PDB entry 4ZNV | X-ray diffraction, 1.77 A resolution | chains A and B of the 4 polymer chains in the assembly

[Chain A (and B)]
Name: Estrogen receptor
Organism: Homo sapiens
Notes: fragment: ligand-binding domain; chain B of this document is another copy of the same molecule, construct and numbering; everything in this record applies to it too
Reference sequence: P03372 (ESR1_HUMAN); numbering as in UniProt (aligned over 301-559)
Sequence (259 residues; row label = number of the first residue in the row):
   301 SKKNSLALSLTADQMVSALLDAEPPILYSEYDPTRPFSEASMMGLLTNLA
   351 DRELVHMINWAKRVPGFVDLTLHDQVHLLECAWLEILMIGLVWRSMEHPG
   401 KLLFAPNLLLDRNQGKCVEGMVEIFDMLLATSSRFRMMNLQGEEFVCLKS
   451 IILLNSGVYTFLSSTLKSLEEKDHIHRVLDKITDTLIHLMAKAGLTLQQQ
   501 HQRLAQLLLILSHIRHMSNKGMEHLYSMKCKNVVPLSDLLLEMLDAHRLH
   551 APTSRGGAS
Disordered / not traced: 301-303, 332, 461-471, 553-559 (chain B: 301-304, 462-466, 553-559)
Construct notes: engineered mutation Ser537 (Tyr in P03372)
Residues lining bound ligands: 4Q7 (2-methoxyphenyl (1S,2R,4S)-5,6-bis(4-hydroxyphenyl)-7-oxabicyclo[2.2.1]hept-5-ene-2-sulfonate): Met343, Leu346, Thr347, Leu349, Ala350, Glu353, Trp383, Leu384, Leu387, Met388, Leu391, Arg394, Phe404, Val418, Glu419, Gly420, Met421, Ile424, Phe425, Leu428, Gly521, His524, Leu525, Leu540

[Chain A / chain B interface]
Contacting residue pairs (70):
  Glu423(A) - His550(B)
  Met427(A) - Thr460(B)
  Ala430(A) - Tyr459(B)
  Arg434(A) - Tyr459(B)  hydrogen bond
  Arg434(A) - His476(B)
  Ile451(A) - Leu509(B)  hydrophobic
  Asn455(A) - Leu509(B)
  Asn455(A) - Ser512(B)
  Asn455(A) - His513(B)  hydrogen bond (backbone-side chain)
  Ser456(A) - His513(B)
  Val458(A) - His513(B)
  Tyr459(A) - Arg434(B)
  Tyr459(A) - Ile510(B)
  Tyr459(A) - His513(B)
  His476(A) - Arg434(B)
  Asp480(A) - Gln502(B)
  Asp480(A) - Gln506(B)  hydrogen bond
  Thr483(A) - His501(B)
  Thr483(A) - Gln502(B)
  Thr483(A) - Ala505(B)
  Asp484(A) - Gln498(B)  hydrogen bond
  Asp484(A) - Gln502(B)  hydrogen bond
  Ile487(A) - His501(B)
  Gln498(A) - Asp484(B)  hydrogen bond
  His501(A) - Thr483(B)
  His501(A) - Asp484(B)  salt bridge
  His501(A) - Ile487(B)
  His501(A) - Leu504(B)
  Gln502(A) - Asp480(B)
  Gln502(A) - Asp484(B)  hydrogen bond
  Leu504(A) - His501(B)
  Ala505(A) - Thr483(B)
  Ala505(A) - Leu508(B)  hydrophobic
  Gln506(A) - Asp480(B)  hydrogen bond
  Leu508(A) - Ala505(B)  hydrophobic
  Leu509(A) - Ile451(B)  hydrophobic
  Leu509(A) - Asn455(B)
  Leu509(A) - Leu511(B)  hydrophobic
  Leu511(A) - Ser512(B)  hydrogen bond (backbone-side chain)
  Ser512(A) - Ser512(B)  hydrogen bond (backbone-side chain)
  Ser512(A) - Arg515(B)  hydrogen bond
  His513(A) - Asn455(B)  hydrogen bond (side chain-backbone)
  His513(A) - Ser456(B)
  His513(A) - Val458(B)
  His513(A) - Tyr459(B)
  His513(A) - Arg515(B)
  Arg515(A) - Ser512(B)  hydrogen bond
  Arg515(A) - His513(B)
  Arg515(A) - His516(B)
  His516(A) - Arg515(B)  hydrogen bond
  His516(A) - Asn519(B)  hydrogen bond
  Asn519(A) - His516(B)  hydrogen bond
  Asn519(A) - Asn519(B)  hydrogen bond
  Lys520(A) - Asn519(B)
  Lys520(A) - Tyr526(B)  hydrogen bond
  Glu523(A) - Glu523(B)
  Glu523(A) - Tyr526(B)  hydrogen bond
  Glu523(A) - Ala551(B)
  Glu523(A) - Pro552(B)
  His524(A) - His550(B)  hydrogen bond (side chain-backbone)
  His524(A) - Ala551(B)
  His524(A) - Pro552(B)
  Tyr526(A) - Lys520(B)  hydrogen bond
  Tyr526(A) - Glu523(B)  hydrogen bond
  His550(A) - Glu423(B)
  His550(A) - His524(B)  hydrogen bond (backbone-side chain)
  Ala551(A) - Glu523(B)
  Ala551(A) - His524(B)
  Pro552(A) - Glu523(B)
  Pro552(A) - His524(B)
Also at the interface, not in a pair above, chain A (41 interface residues in all): Gly457, Leu479, Leu497, Gln500, Ile510, Ser527
Also at the interface, not in a pair above, chain B (39 interface residues in all): Ala430, Leu479, Leu497, Ser527

[In short]
41 residues of chain A face 39 of chain B across their interface; the contacts include 23 hydrogen bonds and 1
salt bridge. Polar pairs include His501(A)-Asp484(B), Arg434(A)-Tyr459(B) and Asn455(A)-His513(B). Bound to
chain A: compound 4Q7.
Both chains are Estrogen receptor (Homo sapiens). Entry 4ZNV (Crystal Structure of the ER-alpha Ligand-binding
Domain (Y537S) in complex with a 2-Methoxy-substituted OBHS derivative) was determined by X-ray diffraction
together with 4ZN7, 4ZNH, 4ZNS, 4ZNT, 4ZNU, 4ZNW and 50 further entries from the same study.
